Entry 3JRD (X-ray diffraction, 3.10 A resolution); this record covers chains B and D of the 4 polymer chains in the assembly.

[Chain B]
Name: DNA-binding protein fis
Source organism: Escherichia coli
UniProt: P0A6R3 (FIS_ECOLI); residue numbers follow UniProt; this construct covers 1-98
Sequence (98 residues; numbered 1 to 98; the number before each row is that of its first residue):
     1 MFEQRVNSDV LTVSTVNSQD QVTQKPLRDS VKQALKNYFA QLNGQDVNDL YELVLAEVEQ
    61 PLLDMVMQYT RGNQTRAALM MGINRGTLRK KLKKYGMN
Swiss-Prot annotation at these positions:
  - DNA-binding region: Gln-74 to Lys-93 (H-T-H motif)
  - region: Asn-17 to Gly-44 (Required for the stimulation of HIN-mediated recombination)

[Chain D]
Molecule: 27-nt DNA strand
Sequence (27 nucleotides; numbered 1 to 27; the number before each row is that of its first residue):
     1 AAATTTGCTC ATTTAACAAA CAAATTT

[How chain B and chain D interact]
Pairs across the interface (9):
  Ile-83(B) / DC17(D)  phosphate contact
  Asn-84(B) / DC17(D)  hydrogen bond to the phosphate
  Asn-84(B) / DA18(D)  hydrogen bond to the phosphate
  Arg-85(B) / DA20(D)  base contact
  Thr-87(B) / DA16(D)  sugar contact
  Thr-87(B) / DC17(D)  hydrogen bond to the phosphate
  Lys-90(B) / DA15(D)  sugar contact
  Lys-90(B) / DA16(D)  salt bridge to the phosphate
  Lys-91(B) / DA16(D)  salt bridge to the phosphate
Interface residues without a listed pair, chain B (7 interface residues in all): Gly-82
Interface residues without a listed pair, chain D (6 interface residues in all): DC21

[Summary]
Chain B and chain D form an interface of 7 and 6 residues respectively; the contacts include 3 hydrogen bonds
and 2 salt bridges. Among the polar pairs are Asn-84(B)/DC17(D), Asn-84(B)/DA18(D) and Thr-87(B)/DC17(D).
Here chain B is DNA-binding protein fis (Escherichia coli) and chain D is a 27-nt DNA strand. Entry 3JRD
(Crystal structure of Fis bound to 27 bp DNA F25 containing T2A3 sequence at center) was determined by X-ray
diffraction, deposited together with 3IV5, 3JR9, 3JRA, 3JRB, 3JRC, 3JRE and 4 further entries.
